8QKV - chains J and M of the 20 polymer chains in the assembly; structure by electron microscopy, 4.70 A resolution (low resolution: residue-level contacts below are approximate; hydrogen-bond / salt-bridge calls are withheld).

Chain J:
Molecule: 194-nt DNA strand
Sequence (194 nucleotides; numbered -108 to 85; the number before each row is that of its first residue; numbers below 1 keep their minus sign (DG-108 is residue -108)):
  -108 GTAAGACACG ACTTATCGCC ACCCCGAGTA CATGCACAGG ATGTATATAT CTGACACGTG
   -48 CCTGGAGACT AGGGAGTAAT CCCCTTGGCG GTTAAAACGC GGGGGACAGC GCGTACGTGC
    12 GTTTAAGCGG TGCTAGAGCT GTCTACGACC AATTGAGCGG CCTCGGCACC GGGATTCTCC
    72 AGGGCGGCCG CGGA

Chain M:
Molecule: Helicase SWR1
Source organism: Saccharomyces cerevisiae S288C
UniProtKB: Q05471 (SWR1_YEAST); numbering as in UniProt (aligned over 1-1514)
Sequence (1514 residues; each row starts with the number of its first residue):
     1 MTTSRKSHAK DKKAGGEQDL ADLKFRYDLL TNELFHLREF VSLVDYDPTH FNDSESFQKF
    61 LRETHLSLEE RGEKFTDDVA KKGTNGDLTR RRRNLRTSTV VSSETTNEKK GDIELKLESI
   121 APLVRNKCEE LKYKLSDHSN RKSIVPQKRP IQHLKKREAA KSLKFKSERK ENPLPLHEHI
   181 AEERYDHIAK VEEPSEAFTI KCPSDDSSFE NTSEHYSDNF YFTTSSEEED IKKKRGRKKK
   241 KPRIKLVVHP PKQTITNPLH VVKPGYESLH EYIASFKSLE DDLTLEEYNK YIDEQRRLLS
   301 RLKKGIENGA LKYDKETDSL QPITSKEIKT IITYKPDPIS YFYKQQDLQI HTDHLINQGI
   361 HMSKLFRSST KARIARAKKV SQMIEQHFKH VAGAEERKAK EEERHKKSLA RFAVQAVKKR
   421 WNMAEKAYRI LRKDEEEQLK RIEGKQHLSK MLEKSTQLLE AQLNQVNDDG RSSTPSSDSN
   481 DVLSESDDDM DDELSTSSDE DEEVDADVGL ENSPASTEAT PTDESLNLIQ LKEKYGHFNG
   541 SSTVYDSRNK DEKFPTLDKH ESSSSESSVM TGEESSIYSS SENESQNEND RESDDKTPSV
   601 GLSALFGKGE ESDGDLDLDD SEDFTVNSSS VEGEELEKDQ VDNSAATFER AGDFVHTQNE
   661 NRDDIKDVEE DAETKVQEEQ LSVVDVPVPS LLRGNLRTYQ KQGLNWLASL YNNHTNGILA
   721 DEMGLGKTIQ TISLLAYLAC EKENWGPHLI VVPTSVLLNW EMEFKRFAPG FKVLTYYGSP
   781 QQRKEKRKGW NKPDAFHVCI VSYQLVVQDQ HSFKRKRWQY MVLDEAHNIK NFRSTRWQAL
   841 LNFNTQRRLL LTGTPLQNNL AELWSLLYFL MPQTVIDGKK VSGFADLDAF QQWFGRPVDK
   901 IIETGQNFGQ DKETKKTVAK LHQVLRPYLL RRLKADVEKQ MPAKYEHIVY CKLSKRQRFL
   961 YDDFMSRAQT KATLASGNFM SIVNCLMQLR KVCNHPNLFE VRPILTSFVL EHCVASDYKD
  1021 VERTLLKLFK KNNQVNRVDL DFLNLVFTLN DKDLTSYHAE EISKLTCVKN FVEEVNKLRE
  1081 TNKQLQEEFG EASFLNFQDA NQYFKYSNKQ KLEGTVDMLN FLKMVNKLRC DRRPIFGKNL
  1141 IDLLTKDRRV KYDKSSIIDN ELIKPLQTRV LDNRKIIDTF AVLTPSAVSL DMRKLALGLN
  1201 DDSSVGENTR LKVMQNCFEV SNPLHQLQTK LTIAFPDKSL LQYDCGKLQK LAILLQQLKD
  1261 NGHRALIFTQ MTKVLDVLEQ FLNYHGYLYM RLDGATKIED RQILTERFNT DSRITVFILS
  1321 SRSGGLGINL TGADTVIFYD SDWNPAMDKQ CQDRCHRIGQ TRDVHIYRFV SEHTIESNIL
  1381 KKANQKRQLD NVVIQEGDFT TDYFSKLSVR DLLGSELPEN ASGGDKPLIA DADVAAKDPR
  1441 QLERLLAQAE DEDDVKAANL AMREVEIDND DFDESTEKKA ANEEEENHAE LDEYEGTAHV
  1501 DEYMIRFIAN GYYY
Not modelled in the structure: 1-681, 886-912, 1397-1514
Curated features (UniProtKB/Swiss-Prot):
  - motif: Asp824 to His827 (DEAH box)
  - binding site (ATP): Asp721 to Thr728
Residues lining bound ligands:
  - ADP (adenosine-5'-diphosphate): Asn695, Leu696, Arg697, Tyr699, Gln700, Met723, Gly724, Leu725, Gly726, Lys727, Thr728, Ile729, Arg766, Asn1329, Arg1357, Ile1358
  - beryllium trifluoride (BEF): Met723, Gly724, Lys727, Gly1327, Arg1354, Arg1357

Chain J / chain M interface:
Residue-residue contacts (34; chain J residue first):
  DG-22(J) - Met980(M)
  DC-20(J) - Met1271(M)
  DC-20(J) - Arg1322(M)
  DG-19(J) - Met1271(M)
  DG-19(J) - Thr1272(M)
  DG-19(J) - Gly1294(M)
  DG-19(J) - Arg1322(M)
  DG-18(J) - Thr754(M)
  DG-18(J) - Gln804(M)
  DG-18(J) - Gly1294(M)
  DG-18(J) - Arg1322(M)
  DG-18(J) - Ser1323(M)
  DT-17(J) - Thr754(M)
  DT-17(J) - Ser755(M)
  DT-17(J) - Gln804(M)
  DT-17(J) - Leu805(M)
  DT-17(J) - Gly1294(M)
  DT-17(J) - Arg1301(M)
  DT-16(J) - Leu805(M)
  DT-16(J) - Gln808(M)
  DA-15(J) - Ser779(M)
  DA-15(J) - Pro780(M)
  DA-15(J) - Gln808(M)
  DA59(J) - His811(M)
  DA59(J) - Lys814(M)
  DC60(J) - His811(M)
  DC61(J) - Arg787(M)
  DC61(J) - Arg815(M)
  DG62(J) - Trp790(M)
  DG62(J) - Asn791(M)
  DG62(J) - Lys816(M)
  DG63(J) - Asn791(M)
  DG63(J) - Pro793(M)
  DG64(J) - Asn791(M)
Interface residues without a listed pair, chain J (14 interface residues in all): DG-21
Interface residues without a listed pair, chain M (27 interface residues in all): Lys792, Asn984, Met987, Asp1293, Thr1296

Summary:
Chain J and chain M form an interface of 14 and 27 residues respectively. Bound to chain M: ADP and beryllium
trifluoride. UniProt lists 8 ATP-binding residues on chain M.
Chain J is a 194-nt DNA strand and chain M is Helicase SWR1 (Saccharomyces cerevisiae S288C); the structure,
SWR1-nucleosome complex in configuration 2, was determined by electron microscopy (same publication as 8QKU).
